PDB entry 9JSP | electron microscopy, 3.34 A resolution | chains A and T of the 4 polymer chains in the assembly

Chain A:
Molecule: Ago
Organism: Novosphingopyxis baekryungensis DSM 16222
Chain sequence (485 residues; numbered 1 to 485; the number before each row is that of its first residue):
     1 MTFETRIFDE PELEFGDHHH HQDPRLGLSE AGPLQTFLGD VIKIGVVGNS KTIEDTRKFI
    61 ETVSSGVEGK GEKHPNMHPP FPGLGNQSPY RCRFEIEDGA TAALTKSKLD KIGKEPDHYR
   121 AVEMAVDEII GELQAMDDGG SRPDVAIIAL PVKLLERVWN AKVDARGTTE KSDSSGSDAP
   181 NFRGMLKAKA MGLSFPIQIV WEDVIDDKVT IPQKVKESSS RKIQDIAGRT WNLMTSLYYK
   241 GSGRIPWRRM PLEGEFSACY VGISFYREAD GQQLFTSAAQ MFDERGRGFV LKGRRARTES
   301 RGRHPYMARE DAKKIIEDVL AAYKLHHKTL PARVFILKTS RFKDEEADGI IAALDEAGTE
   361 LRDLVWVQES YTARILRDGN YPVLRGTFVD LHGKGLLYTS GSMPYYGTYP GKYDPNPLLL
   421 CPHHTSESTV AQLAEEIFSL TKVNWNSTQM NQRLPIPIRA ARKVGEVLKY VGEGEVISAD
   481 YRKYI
Disordered / not traced: 1-2, 162-179
Metal / ion sites: Mg2+: Asn-446 (shared with 2 residues of chain G)
From the paper describing this entry:
  - mutagenesis - E97A/G140A/R142A/R244A, Q134A/R142A/R295A/D480A, E253A/F256A/R285A/R287A/K324A/E360A: abolished catalytic activity

Chain T:
Molecule: 13-nt DNA strand
Organism: Novosphingopyxis baekryungensis DSM 16222
Sequence (13 nucleotides; row label = number of the first residue in the row):
     9 GCTGTGCAGT ATT
Disordered / not traced: 19-21

Interface between chain A and chain T:
Pairs across the interface - 27 pairs, chain A then chain T:
  Lys-73(A) with DT18(T), phosphate contact
  Gln-213(A) with DC15(T), phosphate contact
  Lys-214(A) with DG14(T), salt bridge to the phosphate; DC15(T), hydrogen bond to the phosphate
  Val-215(A) with DG14(T), phosphate contact; DC15(T), hydrogen bond to the phosphate
  Lys-216(A) with DC15(T), hydrogen bond to the phosphate; DA16(T), salt bridge to the phosphate
  Ile-223(A) with DT18(T), base contact
  Gln-224(A) with DT18(T), base contact
  Phe-265(A) with DT11(T), sugar contact
  Tyr-266(A) with DG12(T), phosphate contact
  Arg-267(A) with DG12(T), hydrogen bond to the phosphate
  Arg-301(A) with DG9(T), base contact; DC10(T), hydrogen bond to the base; DT11(T), hydrogen bond to the phosphate
  Arg-303(A) with DC10(T), hydrogen bond to the sugar
  Thr-339(A) with DC10(T), phosphate contact; DT11(T), phosphate contact
  Ser-340(A) with DC10(T), sugar contact
  Trp-366(A) with DG9(T), phosphate contact; DC10(T), phosphate contact
  Val-367(A) with DC10(T), phosphate contact
  Gln-368(A) with DC10(T), phosphate contact
  Ser-370(A) with DG9(T), hydrogen bond to the phosphate; DC10(T), hydrogen bond to the phosphate
  Lys-412(A) with DG17(T), sugar contact
Also at the interface, not in a pair above, chain A (26 interface residues in all): Lys-222, Phe-275, Glu-369, Tyr-371, Pro-410, Glu-466, Lys-469
Also at the interface, not in a pair above, chain T (10 interface residues in all): DT13

Summary:
26 residues of chain A face 10 of chain T across their interface, with 9 hydrogen bonds and 2 salt bridges.
Polar contacts include Arg-301(A)/DC10(T), Arg-303(A)/DC10(T) and Lys-214(A)/DC15(T). The paper reports that
E97A/G140A/R142A/R244A, Q134A/R142A/R295A/D480A and E253A/F256A/R285A/R287A/K324A/E360A of chain A abolish
catalytic activity.
Chain A is Ago and chain T is a 13-nt DNA strand, both from Novosphingopyxis baekryungensis DSM 16222; the
structure, inactive NbaSPARDA complexes, was determined by electron microscopy, deposited together with 9JSB,
9JSZ and 9JT2.
